PDB entry 7ENJ | electron microscopy, 4.40 A resolution (low resolution: residue-level contacts below are approximate; hydrogen-bond / salt-bridge calls are withheld) | chains P and X of the 26 polymer chains in the assembly

Chain P:
Molecule: Mediator of RNA polymerase II transcription subunit 16
Source organism: Homo sapiens
UniProt: Q9Y2X0 (MED16_HUMAN); numbering as in UniProt (aligned over 1-877)
Sequence (877 residues; row label = number of the first residue in the row):
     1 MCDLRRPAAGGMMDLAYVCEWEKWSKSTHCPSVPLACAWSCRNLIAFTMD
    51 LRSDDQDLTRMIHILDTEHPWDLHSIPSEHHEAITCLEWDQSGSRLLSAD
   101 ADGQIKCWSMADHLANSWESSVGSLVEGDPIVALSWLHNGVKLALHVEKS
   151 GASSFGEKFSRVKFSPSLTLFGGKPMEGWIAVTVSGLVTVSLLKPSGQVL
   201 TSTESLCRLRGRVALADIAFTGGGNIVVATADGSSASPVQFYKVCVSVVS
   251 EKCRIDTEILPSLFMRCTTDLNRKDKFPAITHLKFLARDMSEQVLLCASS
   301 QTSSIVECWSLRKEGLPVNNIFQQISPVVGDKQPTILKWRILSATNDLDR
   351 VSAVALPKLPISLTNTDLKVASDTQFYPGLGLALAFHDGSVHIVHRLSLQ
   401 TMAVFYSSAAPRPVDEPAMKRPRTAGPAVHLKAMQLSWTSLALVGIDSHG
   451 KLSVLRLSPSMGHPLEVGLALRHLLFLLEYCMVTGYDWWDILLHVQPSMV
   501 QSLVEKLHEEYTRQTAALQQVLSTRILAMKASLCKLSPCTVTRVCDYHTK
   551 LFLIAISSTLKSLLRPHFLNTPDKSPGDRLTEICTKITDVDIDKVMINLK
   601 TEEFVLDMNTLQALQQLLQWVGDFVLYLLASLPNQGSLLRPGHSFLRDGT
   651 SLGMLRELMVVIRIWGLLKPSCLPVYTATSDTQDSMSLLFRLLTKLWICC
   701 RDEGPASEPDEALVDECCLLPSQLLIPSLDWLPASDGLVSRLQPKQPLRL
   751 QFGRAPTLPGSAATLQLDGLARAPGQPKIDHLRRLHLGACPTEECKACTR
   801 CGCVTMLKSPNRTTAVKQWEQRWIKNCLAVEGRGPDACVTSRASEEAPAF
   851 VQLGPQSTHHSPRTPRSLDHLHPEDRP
Not modelled in the structure: 1-12, 315-334, 409-428, 473-877

Chain X:
Molecule: Mediator of RNA polymerase II transcription subunit 24
Source organism: Homo sapiens
UniProt: O75448 (MED24_HUMAN); numbering as in UniProt (aligned over 1-989)
Sequence (989 residues; each row starts with the number of its first residue):
     1 MKVVNLKQAILQAWKERWSDYQWAINMKKFFPKGATWDILNLADALLEQA
    51 MIGPSPNPLILSYLKYAISSQMVSYSSVLTAISKFDDFSRDLCVQALLDI
   101 MDMFCDRLSCHGKAEECIGLCRALLSALHWLLRCTAASAERLREGLEAGT
   151 PAAGEKQLAMCLQRLEKTLSSTKNRALLHIAKLEEASSWTAIEHSLLKLG
   201 EILANLSNPQLRSQAEQCGTLIRSIPTMLSVHAEQMHKTGFPTVHAVILL
   251 EGTMNLTGETQSLVEQLTMVKRMQHIPTPLFVLEIWKACFVGLIESPEGT
   301 EELKWTAFTFLKIPQVLVKLKKYSHGDKDFTEDVNCAFEFLLKLTPLLDK
   351 ADQRCNCDCTNFLLQECGKQGLLSEASVNNLMAKRKADREHAPQQKSGEN
   401 ANIQPNIQLILRAEPTVTNILKTMDADHSKSPEGLLGVLGHMLSGKSLDL
   451 LLAAAAATGKLKSFARKFINLNEFTTYGSEESTKPASVRALLFDISFLML
   501 CHVAQTYGSEVILSESRTGAEVPFFETWMQTCMPEEGKILNPDHPCFRPD
   551 STKVESLVALLNNSSEMKLVQMKWHEACLSISAAILEILNAWENGVLAFE
   601 SIQKITDNIKGKVCSLAVCAVAWLVAHVRMLGLDEREKSLQMIRQLAGPL
   651 FSENTLQFYNERVVIMNSILERMCADVLQQTATQIKFPSTGVDTMPYWNL
   701 LPPKRPIKEVLTDIFAKVLEKGWVDSRSIHIFDTLLHMGGVYWFCNNLIK
   751 ELLKETRKEHTLRAVELLYSIFCLDMQQVTLVLLGHILPGLLTDSSKWHS
   801 LMDPPGTALAKLAVWCALSSYSSHKGQASTRQKKRHREDIEDYISLFPLD
   851 DVQPSKLMRLLSSNEDDANILSSPTDRSMSSSLSASQLHTVNMRDPLNRV
   901 LANLFLLISSILGSRTAGPHTQFVQWFMEECVDCLEQGGRGSVLQFMPFT
   951 TVSELVKVSAMSSPKVVLAITDLSLPLGRQVAAKAIAAL
Not modelled in the structure: 1-3, 147-153, 227-237, 325-328, 392-401, 689-692, 824-827, 851-890, 938-941, 960-964
UniProt features mapped onto this chain:
  - motif: L128 to L132 (LXXLL motif 1), L344 to L348 (LXXLL motif 2), L448 to L452 (LXXLL motif 3), L557 to L561 (LXXLL motif 4), L788 to L792 (LXXLL motif 5), L857 to L861 (LXXLL motif 6)
  - modified residue (Phosphoserine): S862, S873

Interface between chain P and chain X:
Pairs across the interface (76; chain P residue first):
  H29(P) - P789(X)
  H29(P) - N903(X)
  H29(P) - L907(X)
  P31(P) - G785(X)
  P31(P) - H786(X)
  P31(P) - L846(X)
  P31(P) - F847(X)
  S32(P) - L846(X)
  R52(P) - T793(X)
  R52(P) - D794(X)
  D54(P) - S795(X)
  D55(P) - D794(X)
  Q56(P) - D794(X)
  E82(P) - N746(X)
  E82(P) - K750(X)
  D102(P) - N747(X)
  D102(P) - K750(X)
  E127(P) - P706(X)
  E127(P) - E709(X)
  G128(P) - K708(X)
  G128(P) - W743(X)
  D129(P) - I707(X)
  P130(P) - W743(X)
  S185(P) - M738(X)
  L187(P) - K704(X)
  T203(P) - K704(X)
  S205(P) - P703(X)
  R208(P) - Q679(X)
  R208(P) - Q680(X)
  R208(P) - A682(X)
  L209(P) - D676(X)
  L209(P) - Q680(X)
  R210(P) - P702(X)
  R210(P) - P703(X)
  R210(P) - K704(X)
  R210(P) - R705(X)
  R210(P) - P706(X)
  R210(P) - I707(X)
  R210(P) - M738(X)
  G211(P) - M738(X)
  R212(P) - H737(X)
  R212(P) - M738(X)
  R212(P) - G739(X)
  R212(P) - G740(X)
  D232(P) - E838(X)
  G233(P) - E838(X)
  S234(P) - E838(X)
  A236(P) - I539(X)
  P238(P) - I539(X)
  Q240(P) - R629(X)
  E258(P) - L633(X)
  E258(P) - D634(X)
  I259(P) - L633(X)
  L260(P) - L631(X)
  P261(P) - M630(X)
  S262(P) - M630(X)
  F264(P) - I539(X)
  F264(P) - L540(X)
  F264(P) - N541(X)
  F264(P) - M630(X)
  T268(P) - H544(X)
  T269(P) - N541(X)
  T269(P) - H544(X)
  T269(P) - P545(X)
  L271(P) - H544(X)
  L271(P) - P545(X)
  A279(P) - E838(X)
  A279(P) - I840(X)
  S299(P) - I840(X)
  S300(P) - I840(X)
  Q301(P) - I840(X)
  Q301(P) - E841(X)
  T335(P) - E593(X)
  T335(P) - L631(X)
  L337(P) - E635(X)
  R350(P) - I840(X)
Also at the interface, not in a pair above, chain P (53 interface residues in all): C30, V126, V184, E204, C207, L263, P278, T281, I336
Also at the interface, not in a pair above, chain X (53 interface residues in all): G632, T681, Y742, G790, S796, R837, L906, S910

Overview:
The chain P/chain X interface involves 53 residues from each chain.
Here chain P is Mediator of RNA polymerase II transcription subunit 16 and chain X is Mediator of RNA
polymerase II transcription subunit 24, both from Homo sapiens. Entry 7ENJ (Human Mediator (deletion of
MED1-IDR) in a Tail-bent conformation (MED-B)) was determined by electron microscopy, deposited together with
7EMF.
